Entry 4QW1 (X-ray diffraction, 2.90 A resolution); this record covers chains F and G of the 28 polymer chains in the assembly.

[Chain F]
Protein: Probable proteasome subunit alpha type-7
From: Saccharomyces cerevisiae
Notes: EC 3.4.25.1
UniProtKB: P21242 (PSA7_YEAST); residues -3 to 284 here correspond to UniProt positions 1-288 (UniProt number = residue number + 4)
Amino-acid sequence (288 residues; each row starts with the number of its first residue; numbers below 1 keep their minus sign (Met-3 is residue -3)):
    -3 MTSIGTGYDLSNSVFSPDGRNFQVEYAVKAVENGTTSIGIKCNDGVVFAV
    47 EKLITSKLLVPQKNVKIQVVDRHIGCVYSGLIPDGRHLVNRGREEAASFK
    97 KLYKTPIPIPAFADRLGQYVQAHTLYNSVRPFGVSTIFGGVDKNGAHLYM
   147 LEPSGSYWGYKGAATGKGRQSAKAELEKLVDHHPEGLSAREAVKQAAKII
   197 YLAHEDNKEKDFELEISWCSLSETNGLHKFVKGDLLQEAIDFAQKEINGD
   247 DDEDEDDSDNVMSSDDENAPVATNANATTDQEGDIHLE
Not modelled in the structure: -3 to 1, 245-284
Swiss-Prot annotation at these positions:
  - modified residue: Thr-2 (N-acetylthreonine)

[Chain G]
Protein: Proteasome subunit alpha type-1
From: Saccharomyces cerevisiae
Notes: EC 3.4.25.1
UniProtKB: P21243 (PSA1_YEAST); residues -8 to 243 here correspond to UniProt positions 1-252 (UniProt number = residue number + 9)
Amino-acid sequence (252 residues; each row starts with the number of its first residue; numbers below 1 keep their minus sign (Met-8 is residue -8)):
    -8 MSGAAAASAAGYDRHITIFSPEGRLYQVEYAFKATNQTNINSLAVRGKDC
    42 TVVISQKKVPDKLLDPTTVSYIFCISRTIGMVVNGPIPDARNAALRAKAE
    92 AAEFRYKYGYDMPCDVLAKRMANLSQIYTQRAYMRPLGVILTFVSVDEEL
   142 GPSIYKTDPAGYYVGYKATATGPKQQEITTNLENHFKKSKIDHINEESWE
   192 KVVEFAITHMIDALGTEFSKNDLEVGVATKDKFFTLSAENIEERLVAIAE
   242 QD
Not modelled in the structure: -8 to 1, 243
Ion coordination: Mg2+: Thr8, Tyr119, Arg122, Met125

[Chain F / chain G interface]
Pairs across the interface (61; chain F residue first):
  Thr2(F) - His6(G)
  Gly3(F) - His6(G)
  Tyr4(F) - Arg5(G)
  Tyr4(F) - His6(G)
  Tyr4(F) - Tyr21(G)
  Ser9(F) - Arg126(G)
  Val10(F) - His6(G)
  Val10(F) - Gln18(G)
  Phe11(F) - Gln18(G)  hydrogen bond (backbone-side chain)
  Phe11(F) - Tyr21(G)
  Phe11(F) - Ala22(G)  hydrophobic
  Phe11(F) - Ala25(G)  hydrophobic
  Phe11(F) - Arg126(G)
  Phe11(F) - Pro127(G)
  Ser12(F) - Tyr21(G)
  Pro13(F) - Tyr21(G)  hydrophobic
  Pro13(F) - Lys24(G)  hydrogen bond (backbone-side chain)
  Asp14(F) - Lys24(G)
  Gly15(F) - Tyr21(G)
  Gly15(F) - Ala25(G)
  Lys37(F) - Asp56(G)  salt bridge
  Asp110(F) - Arg82(G)
  Gln114(F) - Arg82(G)  hydrogen bond (side chain-backbone)
  Gln114(F) - Asn83(G)
  Gln114(F) - Leu86(G)
  Gln117(F) - Pro79(G)
  Gln117(F) - Asp80(G)
  Gln117(F) - Asn83(G)  hydrogen bond
  Gln117(F) - Arg126(G)  hydrogen bond
  Thr120(F) - Arg126(G)  hydrogen bond (backbone-side chain)
  Leu121(F) - Tyr124(G)
  Leu121(F) - Arg126(G)
  Tyr122(F) - Tyr124(G)
  Tyr122(F) - Met125(G)  hydrophobic
  Ser150(F) - Pro79(G)
  Gly151(F) - Pro79(G)
  Ser152(F) - Ile78(G)
  Ser152(F) - Pro79(G)
  Tyr153(F) - Arg82(G)  hydrogen bond (backbone-side chain)
  Trp154(F) - Leu55(G)  hydrophobic
  Trp154(F) - Thr59(G)
  Trp154(F) - Val60(G)  hydrophobic
  Trp154(F) - Ser61(G)
  Trp154(F) - Tyr62(G)
  Trp154(F) - Ile78(G)  hydrophobic
  Trp154(F) - Arg82(G)
  Gly155(F) - Leu55(G)
  Gly155(F) - Asp56(G)  hydrogen bond (backbone-backbone)
  Gly155(F) - Thr59(G)  hydrogen bond (backbone-side chain)
  Tyr156(F) - Leu54(G)
  Tyr156(F) - Leu55(G)
  Tyr156(F) - Asp56(G)
  Lys157(F) - Lys53(G)
  Lys157(F) - Leu54(G)  hydrogen bond (backbone-backbone)
  Lys157(F) - Leu55(G)
  Gly158(F) - Leu54(G)
  Leu172(F) - Leu54(G)  hydrophobic
  Glu173(F) - Lys53(G)
  Glu173(F) - Leu54(G)
  Val176(F) - Leu54(G)  hydrophobic
  Asp177(F) - Lys53(G)  salt bridge
Also at the interface, not in a pair above, chain F (32 interface residues in all): Tyr145, Lys169
Also at the interface, not in a pair above, chain G (29 interface residues in all): Asp52, Pro57, Leu128, Gly129

[In short]
32 residues of chain F and 29 residues of chain G are in contact; the contacts include 10 hydrogen bonds and 2
salt bridges. Polar contacts include Lys37(F)-Asp56(G), Asp177(F)-Lys53(G) and Phe11(F)-Gln18(G). The Mg2+
site is built by Thr8(G), Tyr119(G), Arg122(G) and Met125(G).
Here chain F is Probable proteasome subunit alpha type-7 and chain G is Proteasome subunit alpha type-1, both
from Saccharomyces cerevisiae. Entry 4QW1 (yCP beta5-A50V mutant in complex with bortezomib) was determined by
X-ray diffraction (same publication as 4QUX, 4QUY, 4QV0, 4QV1, 4QV3, 4QV4 and 42 further entries).
